PDB entry 5NRL | electron microscopy, 7.20 A resolution (low resolution: residue-level contacts below are approximate; hydrogen-bond / salt-bridge calls are withheld) | chains 4 and G of the 58 polymer chains in the assembly

# Chain 4
Molecule: U4 snRNA
From: Saccharomyces cerevisiae
Sequence (160 nucleotides; each row starts with the number of its first residue):
     1 AUCCUUAUGC ACGGGAAAUA CGCAUAUCAG UGAGGAUUCG UCCGAGAUUG UGUUUUUGCU
    61 GGUUGAAAUU UAAUUAUAAA CCAGACCGUC UCCUCAUGGU CAAUUCGGUG UUCGCUUUUG
   121 AAUACUUCAA GACUAUGUAG GGAAUUUUUG GAAUACCUUU
Unresolved in the structure: 69-70, 80-89, 103-130, 155-160

# Chain G
Protein: U4/U6 small nuclear ribonucleoprotein PRP3
From: Saccharomyces cerevisiae
Reference sequence: Q03338 (PRP3_YEAST); residue numbers follow UniProt; this construct covers 1-469
Amino-acid sequence (469 residues; row label = number of the first residue in the row):
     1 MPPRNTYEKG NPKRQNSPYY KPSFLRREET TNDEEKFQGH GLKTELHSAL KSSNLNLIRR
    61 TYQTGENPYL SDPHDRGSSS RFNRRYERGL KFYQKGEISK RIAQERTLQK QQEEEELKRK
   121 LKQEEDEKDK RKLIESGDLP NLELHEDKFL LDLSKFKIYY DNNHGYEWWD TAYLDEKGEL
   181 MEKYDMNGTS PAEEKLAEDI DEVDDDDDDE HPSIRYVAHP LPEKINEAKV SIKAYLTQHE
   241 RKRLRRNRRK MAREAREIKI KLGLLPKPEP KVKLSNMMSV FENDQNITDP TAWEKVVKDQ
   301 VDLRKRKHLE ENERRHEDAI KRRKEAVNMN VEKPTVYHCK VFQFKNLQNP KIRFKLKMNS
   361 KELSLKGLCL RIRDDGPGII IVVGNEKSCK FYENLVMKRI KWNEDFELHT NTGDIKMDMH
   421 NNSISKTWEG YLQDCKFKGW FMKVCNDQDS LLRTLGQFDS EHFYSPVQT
Unresolved in the structure: 1-34, 72-82, 93-99, 139, 174-210, 225-227, 411-412, 468-469

# Interface between chain 4 and chain G
Residue-residue contacts (26; chain 4 residue first):
  A7(4) - Arg241(G)
  U8(4) - Arg241(G)
  G9(4) - Arg241(G)
  G9(4) - Arg245(G)
  C10(4) - Arg245(G)
  C10(4) - Arg249(G)
  C10(4) - Arg315(G)
  A11(4) - Arg249(G)
  A11(4) - His308(G)
  C12(4) - Lys271(G)
  C12(4) - Lys305(G)
  C12(4) - His308(G)
  G13(4) - Lys271(G)
  G13(4) - Lys273(G)
  G13(4) - Arg304(G)
  G14(4) - Lys273(G)
  G22(4) - Lys242(G)
  G22(4) - Arg246(G)
  C23(4) - Arg243(G)
  C23(4) - Arg246(G)
  G46(4) - His239(G)
  G58(4) - Glu257(G)
  U60(4) - Lys267(G)
  U60(4) - Glu282(G)
  G61(4) - Phe281(G)
  G61(4) - Glu282(G)
Other interface residues (no listed pair), chain 4 (16 interface residues in all): A1, C59
Other interface residues (no listed pair), chain G (18 interface residues in all): Glu362

# Overview
16 residues of chain 4 face 18 of chain G across their interface.
Here chain 4 is U4 snRNA and chain G is U4/U6 small nuclear ribonucleoprotein PRP3, both from Saccharomyces
cerevisiae. Entry 5NRL (Structure of a pre-catalytic spliceosome) was determined by electron microscopy.
